PDB entry 5V4W | X-ray diffraction, 2.39 A resolution | chain A

[Chain A]
Molecule: Glucokinase
Organism: Homo sapiens
Notes: EC 2.7.1.2
UniProtKB: P35557 (HXK4_HUMAN), isoform P35557-2; residues 16-465 here correspond to UniProt positions 17-466 (UniProt number = residue number + 1)
Sequence (458 residues; row label = number of the first residue in the row):
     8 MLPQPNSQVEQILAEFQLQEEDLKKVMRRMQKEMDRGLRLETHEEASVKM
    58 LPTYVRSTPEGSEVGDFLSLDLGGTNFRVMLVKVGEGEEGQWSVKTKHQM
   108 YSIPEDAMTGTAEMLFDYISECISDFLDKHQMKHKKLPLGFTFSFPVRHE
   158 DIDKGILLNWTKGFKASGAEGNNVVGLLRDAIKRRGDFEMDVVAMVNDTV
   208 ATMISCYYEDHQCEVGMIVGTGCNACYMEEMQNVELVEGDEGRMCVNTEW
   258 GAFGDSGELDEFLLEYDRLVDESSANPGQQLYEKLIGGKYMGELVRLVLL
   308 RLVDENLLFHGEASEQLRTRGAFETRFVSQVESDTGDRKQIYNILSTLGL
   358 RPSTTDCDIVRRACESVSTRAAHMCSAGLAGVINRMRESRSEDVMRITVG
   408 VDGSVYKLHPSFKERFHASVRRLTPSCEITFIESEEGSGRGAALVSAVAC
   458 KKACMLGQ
Not modelled in the structure: 8, 94-98, 151-179, 398-400, 465
Sequence notes: initiating methionine (8); expression tag (9-15)
Residues lining bound ligands:
  - 8WM ((2S)-2-[4-(cyclopropylsulfonyl)-1H-indazol-1-yl]-N-(5-fluoro-1,3-thiazol-2-yl)-3-(oxan-4-yl)propanamide): Tyr-61, Val-62, Arg-63, Ser-64, Thr-65, Pro-66, Glu-67, Trp-99, Met-210, Ile-211, Tyr-214, His-218, Met-235, Leu-451, Val-455, Lys-458, Lys-459, Met-462
  - alpha-D-glucopyranose (GLC): Asn-204, Asp-205, Thr-206, Ile-225, Gly-229, Cys-230, Asn-231, Glu-256, Glu-290

[In short]
Chain A binds alpha-D-glucopyranose and compound 8WM.
Chain A is Glucokinase (Homo sapiens); the structure, Human glucokinase in complex with novel indazole
activator, was determined by X-ray diffraction, deposited together with 5V4X.
